PDB entry 7ANW | electron microscopy, 2.68 A resolution | chains A and B of the 8 polymer chains in the assembly

[Chain A (and B)]
Molecule: NAD(+) hydrolase SARM1
Source organism: Homo sapiens
Notes: EC 3.2.2.6, 3.2.2.-; chain B of this document is another copy of the same molecule, construct and numbering; everything in this record applies to it too
UniProtKB: Q6SZW1 (SARM1_HUMAN); numbering as in UniProt (aligned over 26-724)
Amino-acid sequence (725 residues; row label = number of the first residue in the row; numbering starts at 0):
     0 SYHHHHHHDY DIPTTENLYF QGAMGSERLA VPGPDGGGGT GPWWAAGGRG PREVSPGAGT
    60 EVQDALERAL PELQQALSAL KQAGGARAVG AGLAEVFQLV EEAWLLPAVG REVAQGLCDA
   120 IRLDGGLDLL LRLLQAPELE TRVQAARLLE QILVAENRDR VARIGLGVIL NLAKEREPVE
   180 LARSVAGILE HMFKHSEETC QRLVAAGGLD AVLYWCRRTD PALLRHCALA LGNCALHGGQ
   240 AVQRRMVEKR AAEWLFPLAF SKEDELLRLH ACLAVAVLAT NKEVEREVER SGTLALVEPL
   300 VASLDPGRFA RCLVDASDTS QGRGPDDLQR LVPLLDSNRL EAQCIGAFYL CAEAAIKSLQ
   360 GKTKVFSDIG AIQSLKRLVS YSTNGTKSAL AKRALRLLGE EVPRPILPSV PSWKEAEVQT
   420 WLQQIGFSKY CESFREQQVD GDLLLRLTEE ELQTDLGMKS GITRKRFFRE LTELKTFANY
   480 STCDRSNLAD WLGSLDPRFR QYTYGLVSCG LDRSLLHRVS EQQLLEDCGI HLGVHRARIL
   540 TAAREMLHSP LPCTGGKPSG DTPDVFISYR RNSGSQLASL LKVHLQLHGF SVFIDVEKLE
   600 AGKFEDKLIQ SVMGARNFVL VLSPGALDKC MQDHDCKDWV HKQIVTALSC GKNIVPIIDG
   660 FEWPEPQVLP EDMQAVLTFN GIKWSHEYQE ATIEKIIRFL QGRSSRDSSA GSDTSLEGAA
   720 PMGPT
Not modelled in the structure: 0-55, 701-724
Construct notes: expression tag (0-25); conflict Gln642 (Glu in Q6SZW1)
Ligand contacts: NAD (nicotinamide-adenine-dinucleotide): Glu100, Trp103, Leu104, Arg110, Glu149, Gln150, Ile151, Leu152, Val153, Arg157, His190, Lys193, Ser316, Asp317, Thr318, Gln320, Gly321, Arg322, Gly323, Asp326
From the paper describing this entry:
  - binding site for NAD: Trp103, Arg110, Leu152, Arg157, His190, Arg322, Gly323, Asp326
  - mutagenesis - W103D, L152A, R157E, R322E: increased catalytic activity
  - mutagenesis - E94R, W103A, D314A, Q320A, K363A: unchanged catalytic activity
  - conformationally variable residues (loop rearrangement): Leu312 to Pro324

[How chain A and chain B interact]
Pairs across the interface (79; chain A residue first):
  Glu197(A) - Thr382(B)
  Glu197(A) - Asn383(B)  hydrogen bond
  Glu197(A) - Gly384(B)  hydrogen bond (side chain-backbone)
  Arg216(A) - Leu579(B)
  Arg216(A) - Gln688(B)  hydrogen bond (backbone-side chain)
  Arg217(A) - Gln575(B)
  Arg217(A) - His685(B)  hydrogen bond (side chain-backbone)
  Thr218(A) - Gln575(B)
  Thr218(A) - His685(B)
  Gln239(A) - Asn478(B)  hydrogen bond
  Gln239(A) - Tyr479(B)
  Gln239(A) - Ser480(B)
  Gln239(A) - Asn486(B)
  Arg243(A) - Asn486(B)
  Arg243(A) - Asp489(B)  salt bridge
  Arg249(A) - Leu586(B)
  Glu252(A) - Val582(B)
  Glu252(A) - Gln585(B)
  Trp253(A) - Val582(B)
  Trp253(A) - His583(B)
  Trp253(A) - Leu586(B)
  Phe255(A) - Ser578(B)
  Phe255(A) - Lys581(B)
  Phe255(A) - Ile593(B)  hydrophobic
  Pro256(A) - Ser578(B)
  Pro256(A) - Leu579(B)  hydrophobic
  Pro256(A) - Val582(B)  hydrophobic
  Phe259(A) - Tyr568(B)
  Phe259(A) - Ser578(B)
  Phe259(A) - Ile593(B)  hydrophobic
  Phe259(A) - Asp594(B)
  Phe259(A) - Val595(B)
  Lys261(A) - Ser574(B)
  Thr279(A) - Thr481(B)
  Asn280(A) - Ser480(B)
  Lys281(A) - Ser480(B)  hydrogen bond (backbone-backbone)
  Lys281(A) - Thr481(B)
  Lys281(A) - Asp483(B)
  Lys281(A) - Arg484(B)  hydrogen bond (backbone-side chain)
  Glu282(A) - Arg484(B)
  Glu282(A) - Asn486(B)
  Glu284(A) - Arg484(B)  salt bridge
  Arg285(A) - Arg484(B)
  Arg289(A) - Gln585(B)  hydrogen bond (backbone-side chain)
  Ser290(A) - Lys581(B)  hydrogen bond (backbone-side chain)
  Ser290(A) - Gln585(B)
  Gly291(A) - Lys581(B)
  Leu295(A) - Val595(B)  hydrophobic
  Ser302(A) - Lys597(B)
  Gln328(A) - Glu416(B)  hydrogen bond
  Val331(A) - Lys413(B)
  Asp335(A) - Lys413(B)  salt bridge
  Asp367(A) - Ala415(B)
  Ile368(A) - Lys413(B)
  Ser459(A) - Gln436(B)  hydrogen bond
  Ser459(A) - Asp454(B)
  Gly460(A) - Asp454(B)  hydrogen bond (backbone-side chain)
  Ile461(A) - Gln436(B)
  Ile461(A) - Glu450(B)
  Ile461(A) - Asp454(B)
  Ile461(A) - Leu455(B)  hydrophobic
  Lys464(A) - Arg445(B)  hydrogen bond (side chain-backbone)
  Lys464(A) - Glu450(B)  salt bridge
  Arg465(A) - Gln437(B)  hydrogen bond
  Arg468(A) - Asp439(B)  salt bridge
  Arg468(A) - Asp441(B)  salt bridge
  Arg468(A) - Leu442(B)
  Arg497(A) - Val506(B)
  Arg497(A) - Gly509(B)
  Leu531(A) - Cys508(B)  hydrophobic
  Leu531(A) - Asp526(B)
  Gly532(A) - Asp526(B)  hydrogen bond (backbone-side chain)
  Val533(A) - Cys508(B)
  Val533(A) - Leu510(B)  hydrophobic
  Val533(A) - Gln522(B)
  Val533(A) - Asp526(B)  hydrogen bond (backbone-side chain)
  His534(A) - Cys508(B)
  Arg537(A) - Gly509(B)
  Arg537(A) - Leu514(B)
Other interface residues (no listed pair), chain A (50 interface residues in all): Glu196, Cys215, Glu262, Arg329, Pro332, Gly369, Ser373, Thr462, Ala536
Other interface residues (no listed pair), chain B (56 interface residues in all): Leu406, Pro407, Ser411, Val438, Leu446, Cys482, Arg499, Ser507, Arg570, Glu686

[In short]
50 residues of chain A and 56 residues of chain B are in contact, with 16 hydrogen bonds and 6 salt bridges.
Polar contacts include Arg243(A)-Asp489(B), Glu284(A)-Arg484(B) and Asp335(A)-Lys413(B). The paper reports a
binding site for NAD at Trp103(A), Arg110(A) and Leu152(A) among others; W103D, L152A and R157E of chain A,
among others, increase catalytic activity; 9 substitutions were tested in all.
Both chains are NAD(+) hydrolase SARM1 (Homo sapiens). Entry 7ANW (hSARM1 NAD+ complex) was determined by
electron microscopy together with 6ZFX, 6ZG0 and 6ZG1 from the same study.
